PDB entry 7CIZ | X-ray diffraction, 1.80 A resolution | chains A and B of the 4 polymer chains in the assembly

Chain A:
Protein: Histone H3.3
Organism: Homo sapiens
UniProtKB: P84243 (H33_HUMAN); residues 57-135 here correspond to UniProt positions 58-136 (UniProt number = residue number + 1)
Chain sequence (79 residues; numbered 57 to 135; the number before each row is that of its first residue):
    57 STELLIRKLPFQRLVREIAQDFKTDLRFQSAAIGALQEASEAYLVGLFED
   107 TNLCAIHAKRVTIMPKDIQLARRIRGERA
Disordered / not traced: 135
Swiss-Prot annotation at these positions:
  - modified residue: Ser57 (Phosphoserine), Lys64 (N6-(2-hydroxyisobutyryl)lysine), Lys79 (N6,N6,N6-trimethyllysine), Thr80 (Phosphothreonine), Ser86 (Phosphoserine), Thr107 (Phosphothreonine), Lys115 (N6-acetyllysine), Lys122 (N6-(2-hydroxyisobutyryl)lysine)

Chain B:
Protein: Histone H4
Organism: Homo sapiens
UniProtKB: P62805 (H4_HUMAN); residues 1-102 here correspond to UniProt positions 2-103 (UniProt number = residue number + 1)
Chain sequence (102 residues; row label = number of the first residue in the row):
     1 SGRGKGGKGLGKGGAKRHRKVLRDNIQGITKPAIRRLARRGGVKRISGLI
    51 YEETRGVLKVFLENVIRDAVTYTEHAKRKTVTAMDVVYALKRQGRTLYGF
   101 GG
Disordered / not traced: 1-22, 99-102
Swiss-Prot annotation at these positions:
  - DNA-binding region: Lys16 to Lys20
  - modified residue: Ser1 (N-acetylserine), Arg3 (Asymmetric dimethylarginine), Lys5 (N6-(2-hydroxyisobutyryl)lysine), Lys8 (N6-(2-hydroxyisobutyryl)lysine), Lys12 (N6-(2-hydroxyisobutyryl)lysine), Lys16 (N6-(2-hydroxyisobutyryl)lysine), Lys20 (N6,N6,N6-trimethyllysine), Lys31 (N6-(2-hydroxyisobutyryl)lysine), Lys44 (N6-(2-hydroxyisobutyryl)lysine), Ser47 (Phosphoserine), Tyr51 (Phosphotyrosine), Lys59 (N6-(2-hydroxyisobutyryl)lysine), Lys77 (N6-(2-hydroxyisobutyryl)lysine), Lys79 (N6-(2-hydroxyisobutyryl)lysine), Thr80 (Phosphothreonine), Tyr88 (Phosphotyrosine), Lys91 (N6-(2-hydroxyisobutyryl)lysine)
  - cross-link (Glycyl lysine isopeptide (Lys-Gly)): Lys12 (interchain with G-Cter in SUMO2), Lys20 (interchain with G-Cter in SUMO2), Lys31 (interchain with G-Cter in SUMO2), Lys59 (interchain with G-Cter in SUMO2), Lys79 (interchain with G-Cter in SUMO2), Lys91 (interchain with G-Cter in SUMO2)

Interface between chain A and chain B:
Residue-residue contacts (89; chain A residue first):
  Thr58(A) - Arg40(B)  hydrogen bond (backbone-side chain)
  Glu59(A) - Arg40(B)
  Leu60(A) - Arg36(B)
  Leu61(A) - Ala33(B)
  Leu61(A) - Arg36(B)  hydrogen bond (backbone-side chain)
  Leu61(A) - Leu37(B)  hydrophobic
  Leu61(A) - Arg40(B)
  Ile62(A) - Ile29(B)  hydrophobic
  Pro66(A) - Gly28(B)
  Arg69(A) - Asn25(B)
  Leu70(A) - Asn25(B)
  Leu70(A) - Ile26(B)
  Leu70(A) - Ile29(B)  hydrophobic
  Leu70(A) - Leu62(B)  hydrophobic
  Val71(A) - Ile66(B)
  Glu73(A) - Arg23(B)  hydrogen bond (side chain-backbone)
  Glu73(A) - Asp24(B)
  Glu73(A) - Asn25(B)  hydrogen bond
  Ile74(A) - Leu62(B)  hydrophobic
  Ile74(A) - Glu63(B)
  Ile74(A) - Ile66(B)  hydrophobic
  Ala75(A) - Ile66(B)  hydrophobic
  Phe78(A) - Glu63(B)
  Phe78(A) - Arg67(B)
  Lys79(A) - Val70(B)
  Lys79(A) - Glu74(B)
  Lys79(A) - Lys79(B)
  Thr80(A) - Lys79(B)  hydrogen bond (backbone-side chain)
  Asp81(A) - Lys79(B)  salt bridge
  Leu82(A) - Val70(B)  hydrophobic
  Leu82(A) - Lys79(B)
  Arg83(A) - Lys79(B)  hydrogen bond (backbone-backbone)
  Arg83(A) - Thr80(B)  hydrogen bond
  Arg83(A) - Val81(B)  hydrogen bond (backbone-backbone)
  Phe84(A) - Val81(B)
  Gln85(A) - Val81(B)  hydrogen bond (backbone-backbone)
  Gln85(A) - Thr82(B)
  Gln85(A) - Ala83(B)  hydrogen bond (side chain-backbone)
  Ala87(A) - Ala83(B)  hydrophobic
  Ala88(A) - Val81(B)
  Ala88(A) - Thr82(B)
  Ala88(A) - Ala83(B)
  Ala88(A) - Val86(B)  hydrophobic
  Ala91(A) - Val86(B)  hydrophobic
  Leu92(A) - Val65(B)  hydrophobic
  Leu92(A) - Val86(B)  hydrophobic
  Ala95(A) - Phe61(B)
  Ala95(A) - Leu90(B)  hydrophobic
  Ser96(A) - Leu58(B)
  Ser96(A) - Phe61(B)
  Ser96(A) - Leu62(B)
  Tyr99(A) - Val57(B)
  Tyr99(A) - Phe61(B)  hydrophobic
  Tyr99(A) - Tyr98(B)
  Leu100(A) - Leu37(B)  hydrophobic
  Leu100(A) - Leu58(B)  hydrophobic
  Val101(A) - Leu37(B)  hydrophobic
  Val101(A) - Arg40(B)
  Val101(A) - Gly41(B)
  Leu103(A) - Val57(B)  hydrophobic
  Phe104(A) - Leu37(B)
  Phe104(A) - Ala38(B)  hydrophobic
  Phe104(A) - Val43(B)
  Phe104(A) - Thr54(B)
  Glu105(A) - Gly41(B)
  Asn108(A) - Gly42(B)
  Asn108(A) - Val43(B)
  Val117(A) - Arg45(B)
  Thr118(A) - Arg45(B)  hydrogen bond
  Thr118(A) - Ile46(B)
  Thr118(A) - Ser47(B)
  Ile119(A) - Val43(B)  hydrophobic
  Ile119(A) - Arg45(B)  hydrogen bond (backbone-backbone)
  Ile119(A) - Ile46(B)  hydrophobic
  Ile119(A) - Ser47(B)  hydrogen bond (backbone-backbone)
  Ile119(A) - Ile50(B)
  Met120(A) - Ser47(B)
  Met120(A) - Ile50(B)
  Pro121(A) - Leu49(B)  hydrophobic
  Pro121(A) - Ile50(B)
  Pro121(A) - Glu53(B)
  Ile124(A) - Ile50(B)  hydrophobic
  Ile124(A) - Glu53(B)
  Gln125(A) - Glu53(B)  hydrogen bond
  Arg131(A) - Tyr98(B)
  Gly132(A) - Leu97(B)
  Gly132(A) - Tyr98(B)
  Glu133(A) - Leu97(B)
  Glu133(A) - Tyr98(B)
Other interface residues (no listed pair), chain A (47 interface residues in all): Arg63, Phe67, Glu97, Arg128
Other interface residues (no listed pair), chain B (45 interface residues in all): Ile34, Lys44, Lys59, Thr73, Arg78

Overview:
Chain A and chain B form an interface of 47 and 45 residues respectively; the contacts include 14 hydrogen
bonds and 1 salt bridge. Polar contacts include Asp81(A)-Lys79(B), Thr58(A)-Arg40(B) and Leu61(A)-Arg36(B).
UniProt lists a DNA-binding region on chain B.
Here chain A is Histone H3.3 and chain B is Histone H4, both from Homo sapiens. Entry 7CIZ (Crystal structure
of DNAJC9 HBD helix2 in complex with H3.3-H4 dimer and MCM2 HBD) was determined by X-ray diffraction (same
publication as 7CJ0).
